9EB5 - chains A and B of the 3 polymer chains in the assembly; structure by X-ray diffraction, 2.08 A resolution.

== Chain A ==
Molecule: MHC Rfp-Y class I alpha chain
Organism: Gallus gallus
UniProtKB: Q9BCW3 (Q9BCW3_CHICK); residues 1-270 here correspond to UniProt positions 22-291 (UniProt number = residue number + 21)
Chain sequence (270 residues; row label = number of the first residue in the row):
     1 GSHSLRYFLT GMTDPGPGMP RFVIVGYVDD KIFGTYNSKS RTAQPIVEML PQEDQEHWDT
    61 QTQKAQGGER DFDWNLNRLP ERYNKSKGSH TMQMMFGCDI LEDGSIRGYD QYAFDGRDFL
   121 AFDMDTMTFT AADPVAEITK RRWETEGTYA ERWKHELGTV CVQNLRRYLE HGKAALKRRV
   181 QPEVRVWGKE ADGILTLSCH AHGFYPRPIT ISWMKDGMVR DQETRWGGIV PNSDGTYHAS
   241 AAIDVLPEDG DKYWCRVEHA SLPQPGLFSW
Cystine bridges: C98-C161, C199-C255
What the authors report for this chain:
  - binding site for 5mer derived from a tegument protein in MDV: D71, W74, N75, R82, F119, I138, T139, R142, W143
  - binding site for myristic acid: Y112

== Chain B ==
Molecule: Beta-2-microglobulin
Organism: Gallus gallus
UniProtKB: P21611 (B2MG_CHICK); residues 2-99 here correspond to UniProt positions 22-119 (UniProt number = residue number + 20)
Chain sequence (98 residues; numbered 2 to 99; the number before each row is that of its first residue):
     2 DLTPKVQVYS RFPASAGTKN VLNCFAAGFH PPKISITLMK DGVPMEGAQY SDMSFNDDWT
    62 FQRLVHADFT PSSGSTYACK VEHETLKEPQ VYKWDPEF
Cystine bridges: C25-C80

== Chain A / chain B interface ==
Pairs across the interface (62):
  F8(A) with S55(B); F56(B)
  L9(A) with F56(B)
  T10(A) with F56(B); F62(B)
  M12(A) with P33(B), hydrophobic
  D14(A) with K34(B), salt bridge
  P15(A) with K34(B)
  G16(A) with K34(B)
  M19(A) with Y51(B); R64(B)
  V23(A) with M54(B)
  V25(A) with D53(B); M54(B)
  Y27(A) with S55(B), hydrogen bond
  T35(A) with D53(B)
  S89(A) with P32(B)
  T91(A) with H31(B); P33(B)
  Q93(A) with F56(B); W60(B), hydrogen bond (side chain-backbone); F62(B)
  M94(A) with F56(B)
  M95(A) with D58(B); W60(B), hydrophobic
  Q111(A) with W60(B)
  Y112(A) with W60(B)
  A113(A) with W60(B), hydrophobic
  D115(A) with H31(B)
  G116(A) with H31(B); W60(B)
  D118(A) with W60(B), hydrogen bond
  E183(A) with F13(B); P14(B)
  R185(A) with P14(B); A15(B), hydrogen bond (side chain-backbone); E98(B), hydrogen bond (side chain-backbone)
  W187(A) with E98(B); F99(B)
  S198(A) with E98(B), hydrogen bond
  H200(A) with E98(B), salt bridge
  H202(A) with S11(B), hydrogen bond (side chain-backbone); R12(B), hydrogen bond (side chain-backbone); F13(B); P14(B)
  G203(A) with R12(B)
  G227(A) with Q8(B), hydrogen bond (backbone-side chain)
  V230(A) with Q8(B); Y10(B); F26(B), hydrophobic
  P231(A) with Y10(B), hydrogen bond (backbone-side chain); F26(B); L65(B)
  N232(A) with Y10(B); R12(B); N24(B), hydrogen bond; L65(B)
  S233(A) with L65(B); H67(B), hydrogen bond
  D234(A) with R12(B), salt bridge
  T236(A) with R12(B), hydrogen bond
  H238(A) with Y10(B)
Other interface residues (no listed pair), chain A (41 interface residues in all): P20, V186, S240
Other interface residues (no listed pair), chain B (28 interface residues in all): N57, E85

== Summary ==
Chain A and chain B form an interface of 41 and 28 residues respectively, with 13 hydrogen bonds and 3 salt
bridges. Among the polar pairs are D14(A)-K34(B), H200(A)-E98(B) and D234(A)-R12(B). From the paper: a binding
site for 5mer derived from a tegument protein in MDV at D71(A), W74(A) and N75(A) among others; a binding site
for myristic acid at Y112(A).
Here chain A is MHC Rfp-Y class I alpha chain and chain B is Beta-2-microglobulin, both from Gallus gallus.
Entry 9EB5 (Chicken YF1.7*1 presenting myristoylated peptide derived from tegument protein MDV023) was
determined by X-ray diffraction, deposited together with 9EB2, 9EB3, 9EB4 and 9EB6.
